3RI5 - chains E and M of the 15 polymer chains in the assembly; structure by X-ray diffraction, 3.40 A resolution.

Chain E:
Molecule: Avermectin-sensitive glutamate-gated chloride channel GluCl alpha
Source organism: Caenorhabditis elegans
UniProt: O17793 (O17793_CAEEL); the construct has insertions or renumbered stretches relative to UniProt, so the offset changes along the chain: 1-302 = UniProt 62-363; 312-338 = UniProt 428-454
Chain sequence (347 residues; numbered 1 to 347; the number before each row is that of its first residue):
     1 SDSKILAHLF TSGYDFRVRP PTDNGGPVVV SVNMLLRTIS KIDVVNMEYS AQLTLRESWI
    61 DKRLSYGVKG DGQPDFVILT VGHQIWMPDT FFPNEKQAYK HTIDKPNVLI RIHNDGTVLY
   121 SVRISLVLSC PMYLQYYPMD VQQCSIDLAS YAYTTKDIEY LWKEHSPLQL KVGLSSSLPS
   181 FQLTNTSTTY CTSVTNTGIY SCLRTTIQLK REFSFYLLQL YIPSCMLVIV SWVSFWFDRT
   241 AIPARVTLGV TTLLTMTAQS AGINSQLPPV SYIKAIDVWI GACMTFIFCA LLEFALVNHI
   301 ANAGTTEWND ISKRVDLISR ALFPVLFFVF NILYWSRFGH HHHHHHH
Not modelled in the structure: 341-347
Cystine bridges: C130-C144, C191-C202
Covalently attached groups: N-acetylglucosamine (NAG) linked to N185
Construct notes: linker (303-305); expression tag (340-347)
Residues lining bound ligands:
  - ivermectin (IVM; (2aE,4E,5'S,6S,6'R,7S,8E,11R,13R,15S,17aR,20R,20aR,20bS)-6'-[(2S)-butan-2-yl]-20,20b-dihydroxy-5',6,8,19-tetramethyl-17 -oxo-3',4',5',6,6',10,11,14,15,17,17a,20,20a,20b-tetradecahydro-2H,7H-spiro[11,15-methanofuro[4,3,2-pq][2,6]benzodioxacy clooctadecine-13,2'-pyran]-7-yl 2,6-dideoxy-4-O-(2,6-dideoxy-3-O-methyl-alpha-L-arabino-hexopyranosyl)-3-O-methyl-alpha-L-arabino-hexopyranoside), molecule 1: L217, L218, Q219, I222, P223, C225, M226, I229
  - ivermectin (IVM), molecule 2: T257, S260, N264, I273, D277, I280, G281, A282, M284, T285, F288
  - picrotoxin (RI5; (1aR,2aR,3S,6R,6aS,8aS,8bR,9R)-2a-hydroxy-8b-methyl-9-(prop-1-en-2-yl)hexahydro-3,6-methano-1,5,7-trioxacyclopenta[ij]c yclopropa[a]azulene-4,8(3H)-dione): P243, A244, T247

Chain M:
Molecule: Mouse monoclonal Fab fragment, light chain
Source organism: Mus musculus
Notes: antibody fragment or engineered binder
Chain sequence (210 residues; each row starts with the number of its first residue):
     1 QAVVTQESAL TTSPGETVTL TCRSSTGAVT TINFANWVQE KPDHLFTGLI GGINNRAPGV
    61 PARFSGSLIG DKAALTITGA QTEDEAIYFC ALWYSNHWVF GGGTKLTVLG QPKSSPSVTL
   121 FPPSSEELET NKATLVCTIT DFYPGVVTVD WKVDGTPVTQ GMETTQPSKQ SNNKYMASSY
   181 LTLTARAWER HSSYSCQVTH EGHTVEKSLS
Cystine bridges: C22-C90, C137-C196

Chain E / chain M interface:
Residue-residue contacts (13):
  N24(E) with T26(M)
  G25(E) with S95(M)
  G26(E) with S95(M)
  P27(E) with I32(M), hydrophobic
  V29(E) with I32(M), hydrophobic
  T155(E) with W93(M); S95(M)
  K156(E) with S95(M)
  E159(E) with I32(M); F34(M)
  L161(E) with T31(M); I32(M), hydrophobic
  Y190(E) with I53(M), hydrophobic
Interface residues without a listed pair, chain E (11 interface residues in all): I199
Interface residues without a listed pair, chain M (8 interface residues in all): N96

In short:
The interface between chain E and chain M involves 11 residues on one side and 8 on the other. Chain E binds
ivermectin and picrotoxin. Covalently linked N-acetylglucosamine: at N185(E).
Here chain E is Avermectin-sensitive glutamate-gated chloride channel GluCl alpha (Caenorhabditis elegans) and
chain M is Mouse monoclonal Fab fragment, light chain (Mus musculus). Entry 3RI5 (C. elegans glutamate-gated
chloride channel (GluCl) in complex with Fab, ivermectin and picrotoxin) was determined by X-ray diffraction
together with 3RHW, 3RIA and 3RIF from the same study.
